5ZVB - chains A and C; structure by X-ray diffraction, 2.00 A resolution.

Chain A:
Molecule: APEBEC3F/ssDNA-T9
Organism: Homo sapiens
Notes: EC 3.5.4.-
UniProt: chimeric construct of Q9HC16, Q8IUX4: residues -23 to -1 from Q9HC16 (ABC3G_HUMAN) positions 197-219 (UniProt number = residue number + 220); residues 218-373 from Q8IUX4 positions 218-373 (same numbers)
Sequence (209 residues; each row starts with the number of its first residue; note: 218 numbers in that range are skipped by the numbering (no residue carries them; nothing is unmodelled there); numbers below 1 keep their minus sign (Mse-53 is residue -53)):
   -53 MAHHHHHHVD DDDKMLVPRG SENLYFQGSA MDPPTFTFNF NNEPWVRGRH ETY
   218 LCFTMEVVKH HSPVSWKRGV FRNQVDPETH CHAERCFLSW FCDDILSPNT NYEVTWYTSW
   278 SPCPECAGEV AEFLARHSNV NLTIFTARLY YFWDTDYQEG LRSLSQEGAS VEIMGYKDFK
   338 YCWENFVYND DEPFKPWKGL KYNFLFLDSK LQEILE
Disordered / not traced: -53 to -30, 242-246
Modified positions: Mse-53, Mse-39 (selenomethionine); Mse-23, Mse222, Mse331 (selenomethionine; parent Met)
Differences from the reference sequence: expression tag (-53 to -24)
Ion coordination: Zn2+: His249, Cys280, Cys283 (together with cacodylate ion)

Chain C:
Molecule: 9-nt DNA strand
Sequence (9 nucleotides; row label = number of the first residue in the row):
     1 ATTTTCAAT

How chain A and chain C interact:
Pairs across the interface - 15 pairs, chain A then chain C:
  Tyr333(A) - DT5(C)  stacking on the base
  Lys352(A) - DT4(C)  base contact
  Pro353(A) - DT4(C)  sugar contact
  Pro353(A) - DT5(C)  sugar contact
  Trp354(A) - DT5(C)  sugar contact
  Lys355(A) - DC6(C)  phosphate contact
  Lys355(A) - DA7(C)  salt bridge to the phosphate
  Gly356(A) - DC6(C)  hydrogen bond to the phosphate
  Leu357(A) - DT5(C)  phosphate contact
  Leu357(A) - DC6(C)  phosphate contact
  Lys358(A) - DT5(C)  hydrogen bond to the phosphate
  Lys358(A) - DC6(C)  hydrogen bond to the base
  Tyr359(A) - DC6(C)  hydrogen bond to the phosphate
  Tyr359(A) - DA7(C)  hydrogen bond to the phosphate
  Tyr359(A) - DA8(C)  base contact

Summary:
9 residues of chain A and 5 residues of chain C are in contact, with 5 hydrogen bonds, 1 salt bridge and 1
aromatic stacking contact. Polar contacts include Lys358(A)-DC6(C), Gly356(A)-DC6(C) and Lys358(A)-DT5(C).
His249(A), Cys280(A) and Cys283(A) form the Zn2+ site.
Chain A is APEBEC3F/ssDNA-T9 (Homo sapiens) and chain C is a 9-nt DNA strand; the structure, APOBEC3F Chimeric
Catalytic Domain in Complex with DNA(dT9), was determined by X-ray diffraction together with 5ZVA from the
same study.
